Entry 8VCV (electron microscopy, 2.80 A resolution); this record covers chains A and L of the 8 polymer chains in the assembly.

# Chain A
Molecule: Glycoprotein G1
Organism: Lassa virus Josiah
Reference sequence: P08669 (GLYC_LASSJ); numbering as in UniProt (aligned over 1-259)
Chain sequence (259 residues; numbered 1 to 259; the number before each row is that of its first residue):
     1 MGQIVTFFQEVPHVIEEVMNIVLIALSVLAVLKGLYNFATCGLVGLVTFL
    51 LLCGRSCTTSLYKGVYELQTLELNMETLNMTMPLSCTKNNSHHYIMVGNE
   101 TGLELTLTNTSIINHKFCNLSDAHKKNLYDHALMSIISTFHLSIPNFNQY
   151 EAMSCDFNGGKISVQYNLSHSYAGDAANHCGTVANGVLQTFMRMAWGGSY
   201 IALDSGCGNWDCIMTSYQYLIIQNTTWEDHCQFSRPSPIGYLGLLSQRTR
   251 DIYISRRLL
Not modelled in the structure: 1-59, 170-178
Sequence notes: conflict Cys207 (Arg in P08669)
Swiss-Prot annotation at these positions:
  - binding site (Zn(2+)): Cys57
  - site: Lys33 (Important for GP-C-mediated membrane fusion), Thr58, Thr59 (Cleavage), Leu259 (Cleavage)
  - lipidation: Gly2 (N-myristoyl glycine)
  - glycosylation (N-linked (GlcNAc...) asparagine): Asn79, Asn89, Asn99, Asn109, Asn119, Asn167, Asn224
  - mutagenesis: Gly54 (G54A: No effect on SSP cleavage), Ser56 (S56A: Complete loss of SSP cleavage), Thr58 (T58A: Complete loss of SSP cleavage), Ser60 (S60A: No effect on SSP cleavage)
Disulfides: Cys86-Cys231, Cys118-Cys155, Cys180-Cys212
Covalently attached groups: N-acetylglucosamine (NAG) linked to Asn79, Asn89, Asn99, Asn109, Asn167, Asn224; glycan linked to Asn119
Reported in the primary citation:
  - post-translational modification sites: Asn119

# Chain L
Molecule: Rabbit polyclonal Fv light chain
Organism: Oryctolagus cuniculus
Chain sequence (110 residues; each row starts with the number of its first residue; a row labelled like 95A-95E holds insertion residues (95A, then the next letters in order); X marks 110 residues of unknown identity (built as UNK)):
     3 XXXXXXXXXXXXXXXXXXXXXXXXXXXXXXXXXXXXXXXXXXXXXXXXXX
    53 XXXXXXXXXXXXXXXXXXXXXXXXXXXXXXXXXXXXXXXXXXX
95A-95E XXXXX
    96 XXXXXXXXXXXX

# Interface between chain A and chain L
Interface residues of chain A (facing chain L), 5 residues: Asn114, His115, Lys116, Asp156, Asn158

# Overview
Chain A and chain L make no direct contact in this assembly. N-acetylglucosamine is covalently linked to
Asn79(A), Asn89(A), Asn99(A), Asn109(A), Asn167(A) and Asn224(A). Curated annotation (UniProt) lists
Zn2+-binding residue Cys57(A) and 4 mutagenesis sites on chain A. From the paper: a modification site at
Asn119(A).
Here chain A is Glycoprotein G1 (Lassa virus Josiah) and chain L is Rabbit polyclonal Fv light chain
(Oryctolagus cuniculus). Entry 8VCV (Lineage IV Lassa virus glycoprotein (Josiah) in complex with rabbit
polyclonal antibody (GPC-C epitope)) was determined by electron microscopy, deposited together with 8TYC,
8TYE, 8VE8, 9CJ7, 9CJ8, 9CK7 and 9CK8.
